PDB entry 6BVL | X-ray diffraction, 1.75 A resolution | chains A and B of the 3 polymer chains in the assembly

Chain A:
Name: GTPase HRAS
From: Homo sapiens
UniProtKB: P01112 (RASH_HUMAN); residues 1-166 here = UniProt positions 1-166
Amino-acid sequence (167 residues; numbered 0 to 166; the number before each row is that of its first residue; numbering starts at 0):
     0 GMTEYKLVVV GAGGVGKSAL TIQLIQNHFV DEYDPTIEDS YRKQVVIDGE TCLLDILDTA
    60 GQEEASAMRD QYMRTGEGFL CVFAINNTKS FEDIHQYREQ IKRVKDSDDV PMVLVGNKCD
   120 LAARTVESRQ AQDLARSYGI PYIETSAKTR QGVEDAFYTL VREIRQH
Not modelled in the structure: 0
Differences from the reference sequence: expression tag (0); engineered mutation Ala-64 (Tyr in P01112)
Modified positions: Cys-51 (S-hydroxycysteine; CSO)
UniProt features mapped onto this chain:
  - region: His-166 (Hypervariable region)
  - motif: Tyr-32 to Tyr-40 (Effector region)
  - binding site (GTP): Gly-13 to Ala-18, Val-29 to Thr-35, Ala-59, Gly-60, Asn-116 to Asp-119, Ser-145 to Lys-147
  - modified residue: Met-1 (N-acetylmethionine), Thr-2 (N-acetylthreonine), Cys-118 (S-nitrosocysteine)
  - glycosylation: Thr-35 (Microbial infection: O-linked (Glc) threonine)
  - natural variant: Gly-12 (G12A: In CSTLO; G12C: In CSTLO; G12D: In CSTLO; G12E: In CSTLO; G12S: In CSTLO and CMEMS; G12V: In CSTLO, bladder carcinoma and CMEMS), Gly-13 (G13C: In CSTLO; G13D: In CSTLO; G13R: In SFM), Gln-22 (Q22K: In CMEMS), Glu-37 (E37EE: In CSTLO), Thr-58 (T58I: In CSTLO), Gln-61 (Q61K: In NMTC2; Q61L: In melanoma), Glu-63 (E63K: In CMEMS), Ser-89 (S89C: Found in a patient with severe fetal hydrops and pleural effusion; uncertain significance), Lys-117 (K117R: In CSTLO), Ala-146 (A146T: In CSTLO; A146V: In CSTLO)
  - mutagenesis: Ser-17 (S17N: Dominant negative. Prevents PLCE1 EGF-induced recruitment to plasma membrane. No effect on subcellular location of isoform 2), Asn-26 (N26G: Loss of interaction with PLCE1; when associated with V-12), Val-29 (V29A: No effect on interaction with PLCE1; when associated with V-12), Tyr-32 (Y32F: Loss of interaction and recruitment to plasma membrane of PLCE1; when associated with V-12), Pro-34 (P34G: No effect on interaction with PLCE1; when associated with V-12), Thr-35 (T35S: Loss of interaction with PLCE1; when associated with V-12), Glu-37 (E37G: No effect on interaction with PLCE1; when associated with V-12), Asp-38 (D38N: No effect on interaction with PLCE1; when associated with V-12), Ser-39 (S39C: No effect on interaction with PLCE1; when associated with V-12), Ala-59 (A59T: Loss of GTPase activity and creation of an autophosphorylation site), Gln-61 (Q61I: Moderately increased transformation of cultured cell lines; Q61R: Promotes interaction with SHOC2 and PP1C; Q61V: Strongly increased transformation of cultured cell lines), Ala-83 (A83T: GTP-binding activity reduced by factor of 30), 4 further mutagenesis entries in UniProt
Ion coordination: Mg2+: Ser-17, Thr-35 (together with GMP-PNP)
Residues lining bound ligands: GMP-PNP (GNP; phosphoaminophosphonic acid-guanylate ester): Ala-11, Gly-12, Gly-13, Val-14, Gly-15, Lys-16, Ser-17, Ala-18, Phe-28, Val-29, Asp-30, Glu-31, Tyr-32, Asp-33, Pro-34, Thr-35, Thr-58, Ala-59, Gly-60, Gln-61, Asn-116, Lys-117, Asp-119, Leu-120, Ser-145, Ala-146, Lys-147

Chain B:
Name: Son of sevenless homolog 1
From: Homo sapiens
UniProtKB: Q07889 (SOS1_HUMAN); numbering as in UniProt (aligned over 566-1046)
Amino-acid sequence (482 residues; numbered 565 to 1046; the number before each row is that of its first residue):
   565 GQMRLPSADV YRFAEPDSEE NIIFEENMQP KAGIPIIKAG TVIKLIERLT YHMYADPNFV
   625 RTFLTTYRSF CKPQELLSLI IERFEIPEPE PTEADRIAIE NGDQPLSAEL KRFRKEYIQP
   685 VQLRVLNVCR HWVEHHFYDF ERDAYLLQRM EEFIGTVRGK AMKKWVESIT KIIQRKKIAR
   745 DNGPGHNITF QSSPPTVEWH ISRPGHIETF DLLTLHPIEI ARQLTLLESD LYRAVQPSEL
   805 VGSVWTKEDK EINSPNLLKM IRHTTNLTLW FEKCIVETEN LEERVAVVSR IIEILQVFQE
   865 LNNFNGVLEV VSAMNSSPVY RLDHTFEQIP SRQKKILEEA HELSEDHYKK YLAKLRSINP
   925 PCVPFFGIYL TNILKTEEGN PEVLKRHGKE LINFSKRRKV AEITGEIQQY QNQPYCLRVE
   985 SDIKRFFENL NPMGNSMEKE FTDYLFNKSL EIEPRNPKPL PRFPKKYSYP LKSPGVRPSN
  1045 PR
Not modelled in the structure: 591-596, 744-750
Differences from the reference sequence: expression tag (565)
Residues lining bound ligands: EBY (N-{1-[(5-chloro-1H-indol-3-yl)methyl]piperidin-4-yl}-5-methyl-L-tryptophanamide): Met-878, Asn-879, Tyr-884, Asp-887, Phe-890, Glu-891, Lys-898, Leu-901, Glu-902, His-905

Chain A / chain B interface:
Pairs across the interface (64; chain A residue first):
  Met-1(A) / Arg-920(B)
  Gln-22(A) / Thr-753(B)
  Ile-24(A) / Asn-976(B)
  Gln-25(A) / Ile-752(B)
  Gln-25(A) / Asn-976(B)
  Asn-26(A) / Asn-751(B)
  Asn-26(A) / Ile-752(B)
  Asn-26(A) / Thr-753(B)  hydrogen bond (backbone-backbone)
  Asn-26(A) / Phe-754(B)
  Asn-26(A) / Pro-978(B)
  His-27(A) / Asn-751(B)  hydrogen bond (side chain-backbone)
  Glu-31(A) / Arg-739(B)
  Asp-33(A) / Arg-694(B)  hydrogen bond (backbone-side chain)
  Asp-33(A) / Ser-732(B)
  Asp-33(A) / Ile-736(B)
  Asp-33(A) / Arg-739(B)  salt bridge
  Pro-34(A) / Arg-694(B)
  Pro-34(A) / Trp-729(B)  hydrogen bond (backbone-side chain)
  Pro-34(A) / Ser-732(B)
  Thr-35(A) / Trp-729(B)  hydrogen bond (backbone-side chain)
  Ile-36(A) / Leu-687(B)
  Ile-36(A) / Leu-690(B)
  Ile-36(A) / Asn-691(B)
  Ile-36(A) / Trp-729(B)
  Glu-37(A) / Ala-619(B)
  Glu-37(A) / Pro-621(B)
  Glu-37(A) / Asn-691(B)  hydrogen bond (backbone-side chain)
  Glu-37(A) / His-695(B)
  Asp-38(A) / Arg-694(B)  salt bridge
  Asp-38(A) / His-695(B)  salt bridge
  Ser-39(A) / Pro-621(B)
  Ser-39(A) / Asn-622(B)
  Arg-41(A) / Gln-973(B)
  Lys-42(A) / Gln-973(B)
  Gln-43(A) / Leu-919(B)  hydrogen bond (side chain-backbone)
  Gln-43(A) / Arg-920(B)
  Gln-43(A) / Ser-921(B)
  Gln-43(A) / Ile-922(B)  hydrogen bond (side chain-backbone)
  Gln-43(A) / Pro-924(B)
  Gln-43(A) / Gln-973(B)  hydrogen bond (backbone-side chain)
  Gln-43(A) / Tyr-974(B)  hydrogen bond
  Val-44(A) / Asn-923(B)
  Val-45(A) / Ser-921(B)
  Val-45(A) / Ile-922(B)
  Val-45(A) / Asn-923(B)  hydrogen bond (backbone-side chain)
  Thr-50(A) / Arg-920(B)
  Thr-50(A) / Ser-921(B)  hydrogen bond (side chain-backbone)
  Leu-56(A) / Pro-621(B)  hydrophobic
  Gln-61(A) / Lys-728(B)  hydrogen bond
  Gln-61(A) / Trp-729(B)
  Glu-63(A) / Ala-725(B)
  Glu-63(A) / Lys-728(B)  salt bridge
  Glu-63(A) / Trp-729(B)
  Ala-66(A) / Lys-679(B)
  Met-67(A) / Pro-684(B)  hydrophobic
  Met-67(A) / Leu-687(B)  hydrophobic
  Met-67(A) / Arg-688(B)
  Gln-70(A) / Met-617(B)
  Gln-70(A) / Tyr-618(B)
  Gln-70(A) / Ala-619(B)  hydrogen bond (side chain-backbone)
  Gln-70(A) / Arg-688(B)
  Arg-149(A) / Thr-753(B)
  Arg-149(A) / Gln-755(B)  hydrogen bond
  Glu-153(A) / Gln-755(B)
Other interface residues (no listed pair), chain A (33 interface residues in all): Glu-62, Ala-64, Arg-73, Lys-147, Thr-148
Other interface residues (no listed pair), chain B (36 interface residues in all): Glu-698, Gln-977

Overview:
33 residues of chain A and 36 residues of chain B are in contact, with 15 hydrogen bonds and 4 salt bridges.
Polar contacts include Asp-33(A)/Arg-739(B), Asp-38(A)/Arg-694(B) and Asp-38(A)/His-695(B). Bound to chain A:
GMP-PNP. Ligands of chain B: compound EBY.
Chain A is GTPase HRAS and chain B is Son of sevenless homolog 1, both from Homo sapiens; the structure,
Ras:SOS:Ras in complex with a small molecule activator, was determined by X-ray diffraction together with
6BVI, 6BVJ, 6BVK and 6BVM from the same study.
